8PIL - chains I and A of the 10 polymer chains in the assembly; structure by electron microscopy, 3.20 A resolution.

Chain I:
Name: DNA-directed RNA polymerase subunit beta
Organism: Escherichia coli
Notes: EC 2.7.7.6
UniProt: P0A8V2 (RPOB_ECOLI); residue numbers follow UniProt; this construct covers 1-1342
Amino-acid sequence (1342 residues; numbered 1 to 1342; the number before each row is that of its first residue):
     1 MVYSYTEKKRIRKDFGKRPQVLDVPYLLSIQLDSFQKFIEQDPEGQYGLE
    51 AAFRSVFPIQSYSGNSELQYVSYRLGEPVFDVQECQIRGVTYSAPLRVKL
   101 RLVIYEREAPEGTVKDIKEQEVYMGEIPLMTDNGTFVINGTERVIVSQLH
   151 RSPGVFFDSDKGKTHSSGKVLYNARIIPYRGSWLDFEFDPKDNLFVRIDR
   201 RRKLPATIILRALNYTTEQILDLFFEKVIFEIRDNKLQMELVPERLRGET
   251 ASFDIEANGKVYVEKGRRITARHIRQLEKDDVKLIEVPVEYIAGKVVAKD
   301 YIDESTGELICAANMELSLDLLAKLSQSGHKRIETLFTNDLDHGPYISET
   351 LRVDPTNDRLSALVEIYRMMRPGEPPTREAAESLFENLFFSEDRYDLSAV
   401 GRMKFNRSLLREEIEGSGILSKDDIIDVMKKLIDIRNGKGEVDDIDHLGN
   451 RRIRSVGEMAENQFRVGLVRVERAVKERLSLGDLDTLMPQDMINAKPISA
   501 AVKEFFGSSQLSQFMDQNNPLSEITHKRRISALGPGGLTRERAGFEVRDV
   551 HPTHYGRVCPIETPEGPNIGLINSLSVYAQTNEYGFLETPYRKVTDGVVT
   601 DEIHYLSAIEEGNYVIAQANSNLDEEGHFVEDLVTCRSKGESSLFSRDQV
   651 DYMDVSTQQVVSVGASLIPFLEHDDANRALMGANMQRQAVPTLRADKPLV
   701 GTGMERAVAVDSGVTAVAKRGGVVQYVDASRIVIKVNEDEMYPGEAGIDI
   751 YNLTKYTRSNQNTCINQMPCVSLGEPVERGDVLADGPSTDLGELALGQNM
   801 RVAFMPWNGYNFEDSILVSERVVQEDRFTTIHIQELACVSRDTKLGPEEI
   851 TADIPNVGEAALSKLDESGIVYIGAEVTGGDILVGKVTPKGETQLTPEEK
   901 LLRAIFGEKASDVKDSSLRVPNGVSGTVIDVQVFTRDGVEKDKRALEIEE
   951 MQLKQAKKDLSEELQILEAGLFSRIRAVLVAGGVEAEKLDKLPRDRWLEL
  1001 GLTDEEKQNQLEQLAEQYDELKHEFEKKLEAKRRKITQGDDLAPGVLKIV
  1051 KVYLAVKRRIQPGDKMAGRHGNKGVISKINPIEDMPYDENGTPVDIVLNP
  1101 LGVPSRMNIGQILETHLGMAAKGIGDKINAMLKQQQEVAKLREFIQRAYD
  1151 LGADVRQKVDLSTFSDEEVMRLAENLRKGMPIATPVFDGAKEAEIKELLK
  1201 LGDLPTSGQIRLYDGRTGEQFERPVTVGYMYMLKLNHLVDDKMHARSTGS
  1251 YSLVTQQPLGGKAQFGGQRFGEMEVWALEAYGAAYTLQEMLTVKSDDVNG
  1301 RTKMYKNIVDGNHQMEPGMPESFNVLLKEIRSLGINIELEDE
Curated features (UniProtKB/Swiss-Prot):
  - modified residue (N6-acetyllysine): Lys1022, Lys1200
  - mutagenesis: Ile561 (I561S: Resistant to antibiotics salinamide A and B), Ile569 (I569S: Resistant to antibiotics salinamide A and B), Ala665 (A665E: Resistant to antibiotics salinamide A and B), Asp675 (D675A/G: Resistant to antibiotics salinamide A and B), Asn677 (N677H/K: Resistant to antibiotics salinamide A and B), Leu680 (L680M: Resistant to antibiotics salinamide A and B), Glu813 (E813K: Disrupts the enzyme's active center)

Chain A:
Molecule: non-template DNA
Sequence (40 nucleotides; each row starts with the number of its first residue):
     1 CACCACCACGCGGGCGGTAGCGTGCTTTTTTCGATCTTCC
Unresolved in the structure: 1-4

Interface between chain I and chain A:
Pairs across the interface (18):
  Tyr62(I) - DT18(A)  base contact
  Arg151(I) - DG24(A)  salt bridge to the phosphate
  Arg175(I) - DT23(A)  phosphate contact
  Arg175(I) - DG24(A)  salt bridge to the phosphate
  Trp183(I) - DT23(A)  hydrogen bond to the base
  Asp199(I) - DC21(A)  phosphate contact
  Asp199(I) - DG22(A)  base contact
  Asp199(I) - DT23(A)  hydrogen bond to the base
  Arg201(I) - DG22(A)  hydrogen bond to the base
  Arg371(I) - DG20(A)  salt bridge to the phosphate
  Arg394(I) - DA19(A)  hydrogen bond to the phosphate
  Arg394(I) - DG20(A)  salt bridge to the phosphate
  Ile445(I) - DG24(A)  base contact
  Asp446(I) - DG24(A)  base contact
  Arg473(I) - DG17(A)  salt bridge to the phosphate
  Arg473(I) - DT18(A)  salt bridge to the phosphate
  Leu538(I) - DG24(A)  base contact
  Arg542(I) - DC25(A)  hydrogen bond to the base
Also at the interface, not in a pair above, chain I (20 interface residues in all): Gly181, Arg200, Leu384, Val469, Arg470, Val547, Lys844
Also at the interface, not in a pair above, chain A (10 interface residues in all): DA8

In short:
The interface between chain I and chain A involves 20 residues on one side and 10 on the other; the contacts
include 5 hydrogen bonds and 6 salt bridges. Polar contacts include Trp183(I)-DT23(A), Asp199(I)-DT23(A) and
Arg201(I)-DG22(A).
Here chain I is DNA-directed RNA polymerase subunit beta (Escherichia coli) and chain A is non-template DNA.
Entry 8PIL (E. coli transcription complex paused at ops site and bound to RfaH and NusA) was determined by
electron microscopy (same publication as 8PEN, 8PFG, 8PFJ, 8PH9, 8PHK, 8PIB, 8PID and 8PIM).
